PDB entry 5FG9 | X-ray diffraction, 2.60 A resolution | chains F and G of the 28 polymer chains in the assembly

[Chain F]
Molecule: Probable proteasome subunit alpha type-7
Organism: Saccharomyces cerevisiae S288c
Notes: EC 3.4.25.1
Reference sequence: P21242 (PSA7_YEAST); residues -3 to 284 here correspond to UniProt positions 1-288 (UniProt number = residue number + 4)
Sequence (288 residues; row label = number of the first residue in the row; numbers below 1 keep their minus sign (Met-3 is residue -3)):
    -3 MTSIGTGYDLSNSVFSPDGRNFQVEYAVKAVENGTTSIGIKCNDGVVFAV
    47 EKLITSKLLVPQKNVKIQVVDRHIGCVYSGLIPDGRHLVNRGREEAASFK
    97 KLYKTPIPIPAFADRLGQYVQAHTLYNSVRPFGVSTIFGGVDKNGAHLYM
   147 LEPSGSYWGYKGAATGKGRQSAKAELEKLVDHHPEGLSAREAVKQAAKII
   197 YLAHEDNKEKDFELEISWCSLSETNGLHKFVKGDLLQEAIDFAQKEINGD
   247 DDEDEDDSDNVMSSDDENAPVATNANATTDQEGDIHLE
Unresolved in the structure: -3 to 1, 245-284
Curated features (UniProtKB/Swiss-Prot):
  - modified residue: Thr-2 (N-acetylthreonine)

[Chain G]
Molecule: Proteasome subunit alpha type-1
Organism: Saccharomyces cerevisiae S288c
Notes: EC 3.4.25.1
Reference sequence: P21243 (PSA1_YEAST); residues -8 to 243 here correspond to UniProt positions 1-252 (UniProt number = residue number + 9)
Sequence (252 residues; numbered -8 to 243; the number before each row is that of its first residue; numbers below 1 keep their minus sign (Met-8 is residue -8)):
    -8 MSGAAAASAAGYDRHITIFSPEGRLYQVEYAFKATNQTNINSLAVRGKDC
    42 TVVISQKKVPDKLLDPTTVSYIFCISRTIGMVVNGPIPDARNAALRAKAE
    92 AAEFRYKYGYDMPCDVLAKRMANLSQIYTQRAYMRPLGVILTFVSVDEEL
   142 GPSIYKTDPAGYYVGYKATATGPKQQEITTNLENHFKKSKIDHINEESWE
   192 KVVEFAITHMIDALGTEFSKNDLEVGVATKDKFFTLSAENIEERLVAIAE
   242 QD
Unresolved in the structure: -8 to 1, 243
Ion coordination: Mg2+: Thr8, Tyr119, Arg122, Met125

[Interface between chain F and chain G]
Residue-residue contacts (63; chain F residue first):
  Thr2(F) - His6(G)
  Gly3(F) - His6(G)
  Tyr4(F) - Arg5(G)
  Tyr4(F) - His6(G)
  Tyr4(F) - Tyr21(G)
  Ser9(F) - Arg126(G)
  Val10(F) - His6(G)
  Val10(F) - Gln18(G)
  Phe11(F) - Gln18(G)  hydrogen bond (backbone-side chain)
  Phe11(F) - Tyr21(G)
  Phe11(F) - Ala22(G)  hydrophobic
  Phe11(F) - Ala25(G)  hydrophobic
  Phe11(F) - Arg126(G)
  Phe11(F) - Pro127(G)
  Ser12(F) - Tyr21(G)
  Pro13(F) - Tyr21(G)  hydrophobic
  Pro13(F) - Lys24(G)  hydrogen bond (backbone-side chain)
  Asp14(F) - Lys24(G)
  Gly15(F) - Tyr21(G)
  Gly15(F) - Ala25(G)
  Lys37(F) - Asp56(G)  salt bridge
  Asp110(F) - Arg82(G)
  Gln114(F) - Arg82(G)  hydrogen bond (side chain-backbone)
  Gln114(F) - Asn83(G)
  Gln114(F) - Leu86(G)
  Gln117(F) - Pro79(G)
  Gln117(F) - Asp80(G)
  Gln117(F) - Asn83(G)  hydrogen bond
  Gln117(F) - Arg126(G)
  Thr120(F) - Arg126(G)  hydrogen bond (backbone-side chain)
  Leu121(F) - Tyr124(G)
  Leu121(F) - Arg126(G)
  Leu121(F) - Leu128(G)  hydrophobic
  Tyr122(F) - Tyr124(G)
  Tyr122(F) - Met125(G)  hydrophobic
  Ser150(F) - Pro79(G)
  Gly151(F) - Pro79(G)
  Ser152(F) - Ile78(G)
  Ser152(F) - Pro79(G)
  Tyr153(F) - Arg82(G)  hydrogen bond (backbone-side chain)
  Trp154(F) - Leu55(G)  hydrophobic
  Trp154(F) - Thr59(G)
  Trp154(F) - Val60(G)  hydrophobic
  Trp154(F) - Ser61(G)
  Trp154(F) - Tyr62(G)
  Trp154(F) - Ile78(G)  hydrophobic
  Trp154(F) - Arg82(G)
  Gly155(F) - Leu55(G)
  Gly155(F) - Asp56(G)  hydrogen bond (backbone-backbone)
  Gly155(F) - Thr59(G)  hydrogen bond (backbone-side chain)
  Tyr156(F) - Leu54(G)
  Tyr156(F) - Leu55(G)
  Tyr156(F) - Asp56(G)
  Lys157(F) - Lys53(G)
  Lys157(F) - Leu54(G)  hydrogen bond (backbone-backbone)
  Lys157(F) - Leu55(G)
  Gly158(F) - Leu54(G)  hydrogen bond (backbone-backbone)
  Lys169(F) - Leu54(G)
  Leu172(F) - Leu54(G)  hydrophobic
  Glu173(F) - Lys53(G)
  Glu173(F) - Leu54(G)
  Val176(F) - Leu54(G)  hydrophobic
  Asp177(F) - Lys53(G)  salt bridge
Interface residues without a listed pair, chain F (32 interface residues in all): Tyr145
Interface residues without a listed pair, chain G (29 interface residues in all): Asp52, Pro57, Gly129

[Overview]
32 residues of chain F and 29 residues of chain G are in contact, with 10 hydrogen bonds and 2 salt bridges.
Polar contacts include Lys37(F)-Asp56(G), Asp177(F)-Lys53(G) and Phe11(F)-Gln18(G). Thr8(G), Tyr119(G),
Arg122(G) and Met125(G) form the Mg2+ site.
Here chain F is Probable proteasome subunit alpha type-7 and chain G is Proteasome subunit alpha type-1, both
from Saccharomyces cerevisiae S288c. Entry 5FG9 (Yeast 20S proteasome beta2-T(-2)V mutant) was determined by
X-ray diffraction (same publication as 5CZ4, 5CZ5, 5CZ6, 5CZ7, 5CZ8, 5CZ9 and 16 further entries).
